Entry 2PUI (X-ray diffraction, 2.20 A resolution); this record covers chains A and B.

# Chain A (and B)
Protein: Methylthioribose kinase
From: Bacillus subtilis
Notes: EC 2.7.1.100; chain B of this document is another copy of the same molecule, construct and numbering; everything in this record applies to it too
UniProtKB: O31663 (MTNK_BACSU); numbering as in UniProt (aligned over 1-397)
Amino-acid sequence (397 residues; row label = number of the first residue in the row):
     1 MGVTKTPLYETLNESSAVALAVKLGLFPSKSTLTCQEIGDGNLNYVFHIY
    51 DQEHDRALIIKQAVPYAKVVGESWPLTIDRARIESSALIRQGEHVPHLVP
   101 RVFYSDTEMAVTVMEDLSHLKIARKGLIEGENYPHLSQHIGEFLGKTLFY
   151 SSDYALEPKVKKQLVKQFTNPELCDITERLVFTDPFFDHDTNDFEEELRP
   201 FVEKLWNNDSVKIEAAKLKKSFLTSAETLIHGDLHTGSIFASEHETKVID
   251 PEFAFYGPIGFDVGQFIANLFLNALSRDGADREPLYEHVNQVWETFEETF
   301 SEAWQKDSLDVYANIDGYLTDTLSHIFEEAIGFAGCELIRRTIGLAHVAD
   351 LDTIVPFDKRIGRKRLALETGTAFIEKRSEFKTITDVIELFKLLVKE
Not modelled in the structure: 1-5, 19-22, 27-32, 51-54, 66-74, 397 (chain B: 1-7, 28-33, 40-41, 51-55, 66-74, 397)
Bound ions: Mg2+ site 1: D250 (together with ADP); Mg2+ site 2: D250, E252 (together with ADP)
Ligand contacts:
  - ADP (adenosine-5'-diphosphate): I38, G39, D40, G41, N44, V46, I59, K61, E84, M114, E115, D116, L117, S118, I122, F240, I249, D250, E252
  - CPS (3-[(3-cholamidopropyl)dimethylammonio]-1-propanesulfonate): K377, E380, F381, D386, E389, L390, L393
Curated features (UniProtKB/Swiss-Prot):
  - binding site (ATP): N44, K61, E115 to L117, D250 to E252
  - binding site (substrate): D233, R340

# How chain A and chain B interact
Residue-residue contacts (65):
  D153(A) - L223(B)
  D153(A) - T224(B)
  Y154(A) - K220(B)
  P158(A) - E178(B)
  P158(A) - L223(B)  hydrophobic
  K159(A) - P171(B)
  K161(A) - L223(B)  hydrogen bond (side chain-backbone)
  K161(A) - T224(B)
  K162(A) - P171(B)
  K162(A) - C174(B)
  K162(A) - E178(B)  salt bridge
  K166(A) - K166(B)
  T169(A) - K166(B)
  P171(A) - K159(B)
  P171(A) - K162(B)
  C174(A) - K162(B)
  E178(A) - P158(B)
  E178(A) - K162(B)  salt bridge
  F182(A) - Y312(B)  hydrogen bond (backbone-side chain)
  T183(A) - V311(B)
  T183(A) - Y312(B)
  F186(A) - Y312(B)
  F187(A) - V311(B)  hydrophobic
  F187(A) - Y312(B)
  D209(A) - I315(B)
  K212(A) - Y312(B)
  K212(A) - I315(B)
  I213(A) - I315(B)  hydrophobic
  I213(A) - D316(B)
  I213(A) - G317(B)
  I213(A) - Y318(B)
  I213(A) - D321(B)
  A216(A) - Y312(B)  hydrophobic
  A216(A) - Y318(B)
  K217(A) - D321(B)  salt bridge
  K220(A) - Y154(B)
  K220(A) - E227(B)  salt bridge
  L223(A) - D153(B)
  L223(A) - P158(B)  hydrophobic
  L223(A) - K161(B)  hydrogen bond (backbone-side chain)
  T224(A) - D153(B)
  T224(A) - T224(B)
  T224(A) - S225(B)
  T224(A) - A226(B)  hydrogen bond (backbone-backbone)
  S225(A) - T224(B)
  A226(A) - T224(B)  hydrogen bond (backbone-backbone)
  E227(A) - T224(B)
  V311(A) - T183(B)
  V311(A) - F187(B)  hydrophobic
  Y312(A) - F182(B)  hydrogen bond (side chain-backbone)
  Y312(A) - T183(B)
  Y312(A) - F186(B)
  Y312(A) - F187(B)
  Y312(A) - K212(B)
  Y312(A) - A215(B)
  Y312(A) - A216(B)  hydrophobic
  I315(A) - D209(B)
  I315(A) - I213(B)  hydrophobic
  D316(A) - I213(B)
  G317(A) - I213(B)
  Y318(A) - I213(B)
  Y318(A) - A216(B)
  Y318(A) - K220(B)
  D321(A) - I213(B)
  D321(A) - K217(B)  salt bridge
Also at the interface, not in a pair above, chain A (39 interface residues in all): E172, D175, H189, A215, K219, H325
Also at the interface, not in a pair above, chain B (39 interface residues in all): T169, E172, D175, H189, K219, H325

# Overview
The chain A/chain B interface involves 39 residues from each chain, with 6 hydrogen bonds and 5 salt bridges.
Polar contacts include K162(A)-E178(B), K217(A)-D321(B) and K220(A)-E227(B). Bound to chain A: ADP and
compound CPS.
Chain A and chain B are both Methylthioribose kinase (Bacillus subtilis); the structure, Structures of
5-methylthioribose kinase reveal substrate specificity and unusual mode of nucleotide binding, was determined
by X-ray diffraction (same publication as 2PU8, 2PUL, 2PUN and 2PUP).
